PDB entry 6PA0 | X-ray diffraction, 2.05 A resolution | chains B and C of the 3 polymer chains in the assembly

# Chain B
Protein: Antibody LIGHT fragment
From: Mus musculus
Notes: antibody fragment or engineered binder
Sequence (212 residues; each row starts with the number of its first residue):
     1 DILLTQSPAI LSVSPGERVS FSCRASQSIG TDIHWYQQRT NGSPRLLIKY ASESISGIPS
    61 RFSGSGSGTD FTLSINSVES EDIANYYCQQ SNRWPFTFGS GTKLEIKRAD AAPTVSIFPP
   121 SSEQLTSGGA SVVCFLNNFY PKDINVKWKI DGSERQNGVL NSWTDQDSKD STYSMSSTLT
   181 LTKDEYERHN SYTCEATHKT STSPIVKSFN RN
Disulfide bonds: Cys23-Cys88, Cys134-Cys194

# Chain C
Protein: pH-gated potassium channel KcsA
From: Streptomyces lividans
UniProt: P0A334 (KCSA_STRLI); numbering as in UniProt (aligned over 22-124)
Sequence (103 residues; numbered 22 to 124; the number before each row is that of its first residue):
    22 SALHWRAAGA ATVLLVIVLL AGSYLAVLAE RGAPGAQLIT YPRALWWSVE TATTVAYGDL
    82 YPVTLWGRCV AVVVMVAGIT SFGLVTAALA TWFVGREQER RGH
Construct notes: engineered mutation Ala77 (Gly in P0A334), Cys90 (Leu in P0A334)
Bound ions: Na+ near Thr75 (its only coordinating residue here)
Ligand contacts:
  - diacyl glycerol (DGA): Leu41, Ser44, Tyr45, Tyr62, Pro63, Leu66, Trp67, Val70, Thr85, Leu86, Arg89, Val93
  - nonan-1-ol (F09): Leu46, Leu49, Ala50, Trp87, Val91
UniProt features mapped onto this chain:
  - motif: Thr75, Val76, Tyr78 to Asp80 (Selectivity filter)
  - mutagenesis: Glu71 (E71A: Prevents channel inactivation)
Reported in the primary citation:
  - Na+ coordination: Thr75

# Interface between chain B and chain C
Contacting residue pairs (19; chain B residue first):
  Asp1(B) - Pro55(C)
  Asp32(B) - Arg64(C)  salt bridge
  Tyr50(B) - Arg64(C)
  Ser91(B) - Ile60(C)
  Asn92(B) - Ala57(C)
  Asn92(B) - Gln58(C)  hydrogen bond
  Arg93(B) - Gly56(C)  hydrogen bond (side chain-backbone)
  Arg93(B) - Ala57(C)
  Arg93(B) - Gln58(C)
  Arg93(B) - Ile60(C)
  Trp94(B) - Arg52(C)
  Trp94(B) - Gly53(C)
  Trp94(B) - Ala54(C)
  Trp94(B) - Pro55(C)
  Trp94(B) - Gly56(C)  hydrogen bond (backbone-backbone)
  Trp94(B) - Ala57(C)  hydrogen bond (backbone-backbone)
  Trp94(B) - Ile60(C)
  Phe96(B) - Arg52(C)
  Phe96(B) - Ile60(C)  hydrophobic

# In short
8 residues of chain B face 9 of chain C across their interface, with 4 hydrogen bonds and 1 salt bridge. Polar
pairs include Asp32(B)-Arg64(C), Asn92(B)-Gln58(C) and Arg93(B)-Gly56(C). Bound to chain C: nonan-1-ol and
diacyl glycerol. From UniProt: one mutagenesis site on chain C. The paper reports Na+ coordination by
Thr75(C).
Chain B is Antibody LIGHT fragment (Mus musculus) and chain C is pH-gated potassium channel KcsA (Streptomyces
lividans); the structure, Structure of the G77A mutant in Sodium Chloride, was determined by X-ray
diffraction, deposited together with 6NFU and 6NFV.
